6E0G - chains J and A of the 10 polymer chains in the assembly; structure by electron microscopy, 2.90 A resolution.

== Chain J (and A) ==
Name: mitochondrial 2-cys-peroxiredoxin
Organism: Leishmania infantum
Notes: EC 1.11.1.-; chain A of this document is another copy of the same molecule, construct and numbering; everything in this record applies to it too
UniProtKB: Q95U89 (Q95U89_LEIIN); residue numbers follow UniProt; this construct covers 1-226
Amino-acid sequence (226 residues; numbered 1 to 226; the number before each row is that of its first residue):
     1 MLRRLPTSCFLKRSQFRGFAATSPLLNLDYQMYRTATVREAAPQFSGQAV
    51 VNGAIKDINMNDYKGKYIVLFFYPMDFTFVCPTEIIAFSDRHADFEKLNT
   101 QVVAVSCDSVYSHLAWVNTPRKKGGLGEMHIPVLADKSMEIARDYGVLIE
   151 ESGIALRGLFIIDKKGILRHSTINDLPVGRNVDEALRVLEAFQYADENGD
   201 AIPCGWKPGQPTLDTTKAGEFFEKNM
Disordered / not traced: 1-34, 200-226
What the authors report for this chain:
  - catalytic residues: Cys81 (citing earlier work)
  - conformationally variable residues (order/disorder transition): Arg34 to Thr35
  - mutagenesis - Y33A: decreased catalytic activity (peroxidase activity at 30  degC)
  - mutagenesis - R34A: unchanged catalytic activity (peroxidase activity at 30  degC)

== Chain J / chain A interface ==
Pairs across the interface (50; chain J residue first):
  Val38(J) with Leu156(A), hydrophobic; Ile173(A), hydrophobic; Asp175(A)
  Arg39(J) with Ile149(A); Glu151(A), salt bridge; Asp175(A), salt bridge; Leu176(A)
  Ile149(J) with Arg39(A)
  Glu151(J) with Arg39(A), salt bridge
  Leu156(J) with Val38(A), hydrophobic
  Arg169(J) with Ile173(A); Asn174(A); Asp175(A), salt bridge; Pro177(A)
  His170(J) with Thr172(A); Ile173(A); Asn174(A), hydrogen bond
  Ser171(J) with Ser171(A); Thr172(A); Ile173(A), hydrogen bond (backbone-backbone)
  Thr172(J) with His170(A); Ser171(A); Thr172(A)
  Ile173(J) with Val38(A), hydrophobic; Arg169(A); His170(A), hydrogen bond (backbone-side chain); Ser171(A), hydrogen bond (backbone-backbone)
  Asn174(J) with Arg169(A); His170(A), hydrogen bond; Val188(A)
  Asp175(J) with Arg39(A), salt bridge; Arg169(A), salt bridge; Phe192(A)
  Leu176(J) with Arg39(A)
  Pro177(J) with Arg169(A); Ala195(A), hydrophobic
  Val178(J) with Ala191(A); Phe192(A)
  Gly179(J) with Arg187(A), hydrogen bond (backbone-side chain)
  Asn181(J) with Arg187(A)
  Glu184(J) with Glu184(A); Arg187(A), salt bridge
  Arg187(J) with Gly179(A), hydrogen bond (side chain-backbone); Asn181(A); Glu184(A), salt bridge
  Val188(J) with Asn174(A)
  Ala191(J) with Val178(A)
  Phe192(J) with Asp175(A); Val178(A)
  Ala195(J) with Pro177(A), hydrophobic
Also at the interface, not in a pair above, chain J (24 interface residues in all): Arg180
Also at the interface, not in a pair above, chain A (24 interface residues in all): Arg180

== Summary ==
The chain J/chain A interface involves 24 residues from each chain; the contacts include 7 hydrogen bonds and
8 salt bridges. Polar contacts include Arg39(J)-Glu151(A), Arg39(J)-Asp175(A) and Arg169(J)-Asp175(A). The
paper reports the catalytic residue Cys81(J); Y33A of chain J reduces catalytic activity (peroxidase activity
at 30  degC).
Chain J and chain A are both mitochondrial 2-cys-peroxiredoxin (Leishmania infantum); the structure,
Mitochondrial peroxiredoxin from Leishmania infantum after heat stress without unfolding client protein, was
determined by electron microscopy.
